Entry 4MML (X-ray diffraction, 1.80 A resolution); this record covers chain A.

== Chain A ==
Molecule: Protein hfq
From: Pseudomonas aeruginosa
UniProtKB: Q9HUM0 (HFQ_PSEAE); residues 1-82 here = UniProt positions 1-82
Chain sequence (82 residues; row label = number of the first residue in the row):
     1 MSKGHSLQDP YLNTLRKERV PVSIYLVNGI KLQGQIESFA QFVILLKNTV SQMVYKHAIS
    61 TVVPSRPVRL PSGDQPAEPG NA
Not modelled in the structure: 1-3, 71-82
Sequence notes: engineered mutation A40 (Asp in Q9HUM0)
Ligand contacts: uridine-5'-monophosphate (U5P): Q8, Q41, F42, Y55, K56, H57
Reported in the primary citation:
  - contacts within the chain: Q8-K56 (hydrogen bond)
  - interface residues: Q8
  - mutagenesis - D40A: increased stability (proposed by the authors, not directly observed)
  - binding site for sulfate ion: L7, F42, V43
  - binding site for uridine-5'-monophosphate: Y55 to H57
  - mutagenesis - Y55A, H57A: decreased stability in response to semi-native conditions
  - mutagenesis - N28A: unchanged stability

== In short ==
Ligands of chain A: uridine-5'-monophosphate. From the paper: a binding site for sulfate ion at L7, F42 and
V43; Y55A and H57A reduce stability in response to semi-native conditions; 4 substitutions were tested in all.
Chain A is Protein hfq (Pseudomonas aeruginosa); the structure, D40A Hfq from Pseudomonas aeruginosa, was
determined by X-ray diffraction (same publication as 4MMK).
